3MC9 - chain A; structure by X-ray diffraction, 2.20 A resolution.

Chain A:
Name: Alr2269 protein
From: Nostoc sp
Notes: fragment: Periplasmic POTRA domains (Residues 161-467)
Reference sequence: Q8YUR6 (Q8YUR6_ANASP); residue numbers follow UniProt; this construct covers 161-467
Sequence (316 residues; numbered 160 to 475; the number before each row is that of its first residue):
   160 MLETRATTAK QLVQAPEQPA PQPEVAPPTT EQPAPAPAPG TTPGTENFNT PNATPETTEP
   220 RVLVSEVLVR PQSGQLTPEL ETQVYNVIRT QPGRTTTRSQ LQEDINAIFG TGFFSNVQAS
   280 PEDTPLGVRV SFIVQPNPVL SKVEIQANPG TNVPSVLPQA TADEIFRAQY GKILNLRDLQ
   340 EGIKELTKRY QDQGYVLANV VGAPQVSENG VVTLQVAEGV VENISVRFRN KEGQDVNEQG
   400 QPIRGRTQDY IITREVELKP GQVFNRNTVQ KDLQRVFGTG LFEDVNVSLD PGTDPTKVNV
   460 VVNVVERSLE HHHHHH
Disordered / not traced: 160-216, 309-312, 382-475
Sequence notes: expression tag (160, 468-475)
From the paper describing this entry:
  - interface residues: Gly378 to Ser384

In short:
The paper reports the interface residue Gly378.
Chain A is Alr2269 protein (Nostoc sp); the structure, POTRA1-2 of the periplasmic domain of Omp85 from
Anabaena, was determined by X-ray diffraction, deposited together with 3MC8.
